5BTF - chains C and D of the 8 polymer chains in the assembly; structure by X-ray diffraction, 2.61 A resolution.

Chain C:
Protein: DNA gyrase subunit A
Source organism: Mycobacterium tuberculosis (strain ATCC 25618 / H37Rv)
Notes: EC 5.99.1.3; fragment: GyrA 2-500 with IGSG C-terminal tag
UniProtKB: P9WG47 (GYRA_MYCTU); numbering as in UniProt (aligned over 2-500)
Amino-acid sequence (503 residues; row label = number of the first residue in the row):
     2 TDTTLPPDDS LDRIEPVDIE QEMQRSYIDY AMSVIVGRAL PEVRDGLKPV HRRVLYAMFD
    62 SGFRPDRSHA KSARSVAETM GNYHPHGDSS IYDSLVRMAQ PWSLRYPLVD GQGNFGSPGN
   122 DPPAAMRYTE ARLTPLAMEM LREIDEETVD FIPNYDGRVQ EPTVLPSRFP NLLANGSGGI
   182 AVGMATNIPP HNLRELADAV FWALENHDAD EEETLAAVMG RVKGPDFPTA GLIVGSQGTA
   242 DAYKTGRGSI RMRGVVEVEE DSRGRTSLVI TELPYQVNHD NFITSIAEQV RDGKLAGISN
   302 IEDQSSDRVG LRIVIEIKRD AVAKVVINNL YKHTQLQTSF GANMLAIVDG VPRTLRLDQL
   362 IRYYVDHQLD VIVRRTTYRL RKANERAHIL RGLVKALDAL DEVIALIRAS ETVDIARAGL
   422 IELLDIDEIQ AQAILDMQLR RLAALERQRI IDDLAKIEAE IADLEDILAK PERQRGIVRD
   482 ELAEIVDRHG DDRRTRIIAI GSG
Disordered / not traced: 2-14, 502-504
Sequence notes: engineered mutation Ser-90 (Ala in P9WG47); expression tag (501-504)
Modified / non-standard residues: Tyr-129 (O-phosphotyrosine; PTR)
Swiss-Prot annotation at these positions:
  - active site: Tyr-129 (O-(5'-phospho-DNA)-tyrosine intermediate)
  - modified residue: Thr-2 (N-acetylthreonine)
  - natural variant: Ser-91 (S91P: Confers ciprofloxacin resistance, in clinical isolate), Asp-94 (D94A: Confers ciprofloxacin resistance, in clinical isolate; D94G: Confers ciprofloxacin resistance, in clinical isolate; D94H: Confers ciprofloxacin resistance, in clinical isolate ...)
  - mutagenesis: Thr-80 (T80A: Slight resistance to fluoroquinolones. Hypersusceptibile, 2- to 14-fold higher sensitivity to fluoroquinolones, 2- to 8-fold more efficient in fluoroquinolone-induced DNA cleavage ...), Gly-88 (G88A: Confers fluoroquinolone resistance, IC(50) is 2- to 26-fold higher than wild-type ...), Asp-94 (D94G/H: 25- 45-fold increased resistance to fluoroquinolones, 4- to 8-fold reduction in fluoroquinolone-induced DNA cleavage ...)

Chain D:
Protein: DNA gyrase subunit B
Source organism: Mycobacterium tuberculosis (strain ATCC 25618 / H37Rv)
Notes: EC 5.99.1.3; fragment: GyrB 426-675 with N-terminal SNA tag
UniProtKB: P9WG45 (GYRB_MYCTU); residue numbers follow UniProt; this construct covers 426-675
Amino-acid sequence (253 residues; each row starts with the number of its first residue):
   423 SNALVRRKSA TDIGGLPGKL ADCRSTDPRK SELYVVEGDS AGGSAKSGRD SMFQAILPLR
   483 GKIINVEKAR IDRVLKNTEV QAIITALGTG IHDEFDIGKL RYHKIVLMAD ADVDGQHIST
   543 LLLTLLFRFM RPLIENGHVF LAQPPLYKLK WQRSDPEFAY SDRERDGLLE AGLKAGKKIN
   603 KEDGIQRYKG LGEMDAKELW ETTMDPSVRV LRQVTLDDAA AADELFSILM GEDVDARRSF
   663 ITRNAKDVRF LDV
Disordered / not traced: 423, 432-436
Sequence notes: expression tag (423-425)
Swiss-Prot annotation at these positions:
  - binding site (Mg(2+)): Glu-459, Asp-532, Asp-534
  - site (Interaction with DNA): Lys-484, Asn-487
  - mutagenesis: Asp-472 (D472H: No supercoiling activity), Arg-482 (R482K: Increased susceptibility to fluoroquinolones, half supercoiling activity, no fluoroquinolone-induced DNA cleavage (makes sequence more like E.coli)), Asn-499 (N499D: 17-fold increased resistance to fluoroquinolones, slightly increased DNA cleavage in absence of drugs), Asp-577 (D577A: 37% supercoiling, 54% decatenation, 126% DNA cleavage in presence of norfloxacin; D577R: <2% supercoiling, 4% decatenation), Glu-620 to Asp-627 (<3% supercoiling, 18% decatenation, 75% DNA cleavage in presence of norfloxacin), Glu-620 (E620A: 15% supercoiling, 19% decatenation, 143% DNA cleavage in presence of norfloxacin; E620R: 10% supercoiling, 7% decatenation), Glu-623 (E623A: 18% supercoiling, 11% decatenation, 131% DNA cleavage in presence of norfloxacin; E623R: <2% supercoiling, 2% decatenation), Asp-627 (D627A: 13% supercoiling, 10% decatenation, 42% DNA cleavage in presence of norfloxacin; D627R: <2% supercoiling, 3% decatenation)
Ion coordination: Mg2+: Asp-532, Asp-534
Residues lining bound ligands: Gatifloxacin (GFN; 1-cyclopropyl-6-fluoro-8-methoxy-7-[(3S)-3-methylpiperazin-1-yl]-4-oxo-1,4-dihydroquinoline-3-carboxylic acid): Arg-482, Gly-483, Thr-500, Glu-501

Interface between chain C and chain D:
Pairs across the interface (56; chain C residue first):
  Ile-15(C) / Phe-562(D)  hydrophobic
  Ile-15(C) / Leu-633(D)
  Ile-15(C) / Gln-635(D)
  Glu-16(C) / Leu-633(D)  hydrogen bond (backbone-backbone)
  Glu-16(C) / Arg-634(D)
  Glu-16(C) / Gln-635(D)  hydrogen bond (backbone-backbone)
  Pro-17(C) / Gln-635(D)
  Pro-17(C) / Thr-637(D)
  Val-18(C) / Gln-635(D)  hydrogen bond (backbone-backbone)
  Val-18(C) / Val-636(D)
  Val-18(C) / Thr-637(D)  hydrogen bond (backbone-backbone)
  Asp-19(C) / Thr-637(D)
  Asp-19(C) / Asp-639(D)  hydrogen bond (side chain-backbone)
  Ile-20(C) / Ile-556(D)  hydrophobic
  Ile-20(C) / Thr-637(D)  hydrogen bond (backbone-backbone)
  Ile-20(C) / Leu-638(D)  hydrophobic
  Ile-20(C) / Phe-648(D)  hydrophobic
  Glu-21(C) / Asp-640(D)
  Glu-21(C) / Ala-643(D)
  Glu-21(C) / Ala-644(D)
  Glu-21(C) / Leu-647(D)
  Gln-22(C) / Leu-673(D)
  Gln-22(C) / Asp-674(D)
  Glu-23(C) / Leu-563(D)
  Glu-23(C) / Arg-634(D)  salt bridge
  Met-24(C) / Thr-542(D)
  Met-24(C) / Leu-545(D)  hydrophobic
  Met-24(C) / Thr-546(D)
  Met-24(C) / Phe-648(D)  hydrophobic
  Met-24(C) / Leu-651(D)
  Met-24(C) / Met-652(D)  hydrophobic
  Gln-25(C) / Phe-662(D)
  Gln-25(C) / Asn-666(D)
  Arg-26(C) / Gln-538(D)
  Arg-26(C) / Val-670(D)
  Ser-27(C) / Gln-538(D)
  Ser-27(C) / Thr-542(D)
  Tyr-28(C) / Thr-542(D)
  Tyr-28(C) / Leu-651(D)
  Tyr-28(C) / Met-652(D)  hydrophobic
  Tyr-28(C) / Arg-659(D)
  Ile-29(C) / Ala-667(D)  hydrophobic
  Asp-30(C) / Val-535(D)
  Asp-30(C) / Gln-538(D)  hydrogen bond
  Tyr-31(C) / Val-535(D)  hydrophobic
  Tyr-31(C) / Asp-536(D)
  Tyr-31(C) / His-539(D)
  Ala-32(C) / Ile-663(D)  hydrophobic
  Met-33(C) / Ile-663(D)  hydrophobic
  Met-33(C) / Ala-667(D)  hydrophobic
  Ser-34(C) / Val-535(D)
  Arg-39(C) / Asp-536(D)  salt bridge
  Tyr-156(C) / Arg-609(D)
  Tyr-156(C) / Lys-611(D)
  Gly-184(C) / Val-656(D)
  Gly-184(C) / Arg-660(D)  hydrogen bond (backbone-side chain)
Interface residues without a listed pair, chain C (27 interface residues in all): Pro-86, Asp-157, Val-183, Met-185
Interface residues without a listed pair, chain D (37 interface residues in all): Phe-549

Summary:
Chain C and chain D form an interface of 27 and 37 residues respectively, with 8 hydrogen bonds and 2 salt
bridges. Polar contacts include Glu-23(C)/Arg-634(D), Arg-39(C)/Asp-536(D) and Asp-19(C)/Asp-639(D). Bound to
chain D: Gatifloxacin.
Here chain C is DNA gyrase subunit A and chain D is DNA gyrase subunit B, both from Mycobacterium tuberculosis
(strain ATCC 25618 / H37Rv). Entry 5BTF (Crystal structure of a topoisomerase II complex) was determined by
X-ray diffraction, deposited together with 5BS8, 5BTA, 5BTC, 5BTD, 5BTG, 5BTI, 5BTL and 5BTN.
